PDB entry 2B3F | X-ray diffraction, 1.56 A resolution | chain A

== Chain A ==
Protein: glucose-binding protein
Source organism: Thermus thermophilus HB27
UniProt: Q72KX2 (Q72KX2_THET2); residues 2-394 here correspond to UniProt positions 22-414 (UniProt number = residue number + 20)
Sequence (400 residues; row label = number of the first residue in the row):
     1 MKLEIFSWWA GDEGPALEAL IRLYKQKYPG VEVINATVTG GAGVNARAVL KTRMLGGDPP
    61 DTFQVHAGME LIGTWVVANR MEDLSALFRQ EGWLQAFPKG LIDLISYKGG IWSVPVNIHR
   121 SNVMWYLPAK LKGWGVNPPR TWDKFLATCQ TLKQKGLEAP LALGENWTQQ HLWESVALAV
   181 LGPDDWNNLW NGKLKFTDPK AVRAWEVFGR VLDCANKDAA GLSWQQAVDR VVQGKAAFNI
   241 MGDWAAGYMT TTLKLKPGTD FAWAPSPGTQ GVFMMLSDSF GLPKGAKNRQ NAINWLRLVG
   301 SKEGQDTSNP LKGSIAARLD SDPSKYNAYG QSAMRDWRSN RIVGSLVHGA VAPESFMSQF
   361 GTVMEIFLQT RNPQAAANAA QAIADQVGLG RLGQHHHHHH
Unresolved in the structure: 393-400
Construct notes: initiating methionine (1); expression tag (395-400)
Small-molecule neighbours: beta-D-galactopyranose (GAL): Trp8, Trp9, Glu13, Gly41, Ala42, Gln64, His66, His119, Trp167, Trp224, Trp244, Leu276, Asp278, Lys312, His348

== Summary ==
Ligands of chain A: beta-D-galactopyranose.
Chain A is glucose-binding protein (Thermus thermophilus HB27); the structure, Thermus thermophilus
Glucose/Galactose Binding Protein Bound With Galactose, was determined by X-ray diffraction, deposited
together with 2B3B.
